Entry 5X5L (X-ray diffraction, 2.75 A resolution); this record covers chains B and H of the 10 polymer chains in the assembly.

[Chain B (and H)]
Protein: AdeR
From: Acinetobacter baumannii
Notes: fragment: DNA-binding (UNP 139-247); chain H of this document is another copy of the same molecule, construct and numbering; everything in this record applies to it too
UniProtKB: E1A0Z5 (E1A0Z5_ACIBA); residue numbers follow UniProt; this construct covers 139-247
Sequence (109 residues; numbered 139 to 247; the number before each row is that of its first residue):
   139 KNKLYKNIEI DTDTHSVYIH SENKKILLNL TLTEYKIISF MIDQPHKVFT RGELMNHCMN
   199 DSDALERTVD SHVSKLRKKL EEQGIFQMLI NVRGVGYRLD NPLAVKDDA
Not modelled in the structure: 139, 148-149, 157-163, 244-247 (chain H: 139, 160-163, 198-199, 241-247)
From the paper describing this entry:
  - binding site for the 25-nt DNA strand: Arg-205, Ser-212, Arg-215, Arg-231, Tyr-235
  - binding site for the 25-nt DNA strand: Ser-209
  - specificity-determining residues: Arg-205, Asp-208, Ser-209, Lys-213, Arg-231
  - mutagenesis - R231A: abolished binding to intercistronic DNA
  - binding site for the 25-nt DNA strand: Arg-205, Asp-208, Lys-213, Arg-231

[Interface between chain B and chain H]
Residue-residue contacts (16):
  His-184(B) with Thr-152(H)
  Lys-185(B) with Asp-151(H); Thr-152(H)
  Val-186(B) with Asp-151(H), hydrogen bond (backbone-backbone); Thr-152(H)
  Arg-231(B) with Leu-170(H)
  Val-233(B) with His-153(H); Leu-170(H), hydrophobic
  Arg-236(B) with Thr-152(H), hydrogen bond (side chain-backbone)
  Pro-240(B) with Ser-154(H); Tyr-156(H); Leu-165(H)
  Leu-241(B) with Tyr-156(H); Leu-165(H)
  Ala-242(B) with Ile-164(H); Leu-165(H), hydrophobic
Other interface residues (no listed pair), chain B (10 interface residues in all): Gly-232

[Summary]
The interface between chain B and chain H involves 10 residues on one side and 8 on the other, with 2 hydrogen
bonds. Polar contacts include Arg-236(B)/Thr-152(H) and Val-186(B)/Asp-151(H). From the paper: a binding site
for the 25-nt DNA strand at Arg-205(B), Ser-212(B) and Arg-215(B) among others; R231A of chain B abolishes
binding to intercistronic DNA.
Both chains are AdeR (Acinetobacter baumannii). Entry 5X5L (Crystal structure of response regulator AdeR DNA
binding domain in complex with an intercistronic region) was determined by X-ray diffraction together with
5X5J and 5XJP from the same study.
